Entry 7TAJ (electron microscopy, 2.00 A resolution); this record covers chains C and D of the 4 polymer chains in the assembly.

# Chain C
Protein: viral protein 3
From: enterovirus D68
UniProtKB: A0A097BW12 (A0A097BW12_9ENTO); residues 1-247 here correspond to UniProt positions 318-564 (UniProt number = residue number + 317)
Amino-acid sequence (247 residues; numbered 1 to 247; the number before each row is that of its first residue):
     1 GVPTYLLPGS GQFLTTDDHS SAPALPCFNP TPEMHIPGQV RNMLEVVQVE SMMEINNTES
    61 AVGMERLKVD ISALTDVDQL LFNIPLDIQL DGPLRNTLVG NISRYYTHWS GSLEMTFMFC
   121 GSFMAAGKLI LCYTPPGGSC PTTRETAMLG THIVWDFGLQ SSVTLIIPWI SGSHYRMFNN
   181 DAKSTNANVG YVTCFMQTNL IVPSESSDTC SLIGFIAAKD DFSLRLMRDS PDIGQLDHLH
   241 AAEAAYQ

# Chain D
Protein: viral protein 4
From: enterovirus D68
UniProtKB: A0A097BW12 (A0A097BW12_HED68); residues 1-68 here correspond to UniProt positions 2-69 (UniProt number = residue number + 1)
Amino-acid sequence (68 residues; numbered 1 to 68; the number before each row is that of its first residue):
     1 GAQVTRQQTG THENANIATN GSHITYNQIN FYKDSYAASA SKQDFSQDPS KFTEPVVEGL
    61 KAGAPVLK
Disordered / not traced: 1-28, 68

# Interface between chain C and chain D
Residue-residue contacts (39; chain C residue first):
  D18(C) - S39(D)
  D18(C) - A40(D)  hydrogen bond (side chain-backbone)
  D18(C) - K42(D)  salt bridge
  H19(C) - S39(D)
  S20(C) - I29(D)  hydrogen bond (side chain-backbone)
  S20(C) - N30(D)
  S20(C) - Y32(D)
  S20(C) - A37(D)
  S20(C) - S39(D)
  S21(C) - Y32(D)
  S21(C) - A37(D)  hydrogen bond (backbone-backbone)
  A22(C) - Y32(D)
  P23(C) - Y32(D)
  P23(C) - D34(D)
  P23(C) - Y36(D)
  P23(C) - A37(D)
  A24(C) - Y36(D)
  L25(C) - Y36(D)  hydrogen bond (backbone-side chain)
  P26(C) - D34(D)
  C27(C) - D34(D)  hydrogen bond (backbone-side chain)
  G38(C) - K51(D)
  G38(C) - F52(D)
  Q39(C) - K51(D)  hydrogen bond (backbone-side chain)
  Q39(C) - F52(D)
  R41(C) - D44(D)
  R41(C) - S46(D)  hydrogen bond
  R41(C) - Q47(D)
  R41(C) - D48(D)
  N42(C) - Q47(D)
  E45(C) - Q47(D)
  E45(C) - D48(D)  hydrogen bond (side chain-backbone)
  E45(C) - P49(D)
  Q48(C) - P49(D)
  Q48(C) - T53(D)
  V49(C) - F52(D)  hydrophobic
  V49(C) - T53(D)
  L159(C) - L67(D)
  Q160(C) - V66(D)
  Q160(C) - L67(D)  hydrogen bond (side chain-backbone)
Interface residues without a listed pair, chain C (21 interface residues in all): F28, V40
Interface residues without a listed pair, chain D (21 interface residues in all): A38, P65

# Summary
Chain C and chain D each contribute 21 residues to their interface, with 9 hydrogen bonds and 1 salt bridge.
Polar contacts include D18(C)-K42(D), D18(C)-A40(D) and S20(C)-I29(D).
Chain C is viral protein 3 and chain D is viral protein 4, both from enterovirus D68; the structure, Cryo-EM
structure of Human Enterovirus D68 US/MO/14-18947 strain in complex with inhibitor 11526093 (no/low
occupancy-no inhibitor ..., was determined by electron microscopy.
